1AHU - chains A and B; structure by X-ray diffraction, 2.70 A resolution.

== Chain A (and B) ==
Name: Vanillyl-alcohol oxidase
Organism: Penicillium simplicissimum
Notes: EC 1.1.3.13; chain B of this document is another copy of the same molecule, construct and numbering; everything in this record applies to it too
Reference sequence: P56216 (VAOX_PENSI); residues 1-560 here = UniProt positions 1-560
Chain sequence (560 residues; row label = number of the first residue in the row):
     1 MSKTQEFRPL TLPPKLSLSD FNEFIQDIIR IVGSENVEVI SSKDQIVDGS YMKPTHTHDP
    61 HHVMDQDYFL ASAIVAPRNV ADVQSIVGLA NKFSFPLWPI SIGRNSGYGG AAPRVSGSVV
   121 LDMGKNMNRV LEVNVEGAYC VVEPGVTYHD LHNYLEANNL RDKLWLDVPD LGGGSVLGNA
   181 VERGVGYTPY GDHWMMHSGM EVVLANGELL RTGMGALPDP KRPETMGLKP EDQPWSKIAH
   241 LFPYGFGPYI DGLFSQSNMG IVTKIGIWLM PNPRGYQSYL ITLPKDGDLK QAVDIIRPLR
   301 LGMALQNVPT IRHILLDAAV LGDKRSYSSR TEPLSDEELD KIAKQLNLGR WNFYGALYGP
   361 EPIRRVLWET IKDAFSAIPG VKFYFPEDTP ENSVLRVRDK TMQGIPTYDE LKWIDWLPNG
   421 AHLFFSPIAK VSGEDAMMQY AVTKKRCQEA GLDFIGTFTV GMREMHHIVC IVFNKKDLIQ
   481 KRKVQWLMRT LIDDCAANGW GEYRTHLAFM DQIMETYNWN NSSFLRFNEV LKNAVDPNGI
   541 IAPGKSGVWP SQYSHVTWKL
Not modelled in the structure: 1-5
Covalent attachments: P-CRESOL (FAA) linked to His-422
Small-molecule neighbours: P-CRESOL (FAA; N5-(4-hydroxybenzyl)flavin-adenine dinucleotide): Trp-98, Pro-99, Ile-100, Ser-101, Ile-102, Gly-103, Arg-104, Asn-105, Ser-106, Tyr-108, Gly-110, Met-123, Pro-144, Pro-169, Asp-170, Leu-171, Gly-174, Ser-175, Gly-178, Asn-179, Val-181, Glu-182, Gly-184, Val-185, Tyr-187, Gly-260, Ile-261, Val-262, Glu-410, Leu-411, Trp-413, Ile-414, Phe-424, Ile-468, Tyr-503, Arg-504, Lys-545
Swiss-Prot annotation at these positions:
  - active site: Tyr-108, Tyr-503, Arg-504
  - site: Asp-170 (Important for the catalytic mechanism)
  - modified residue: His-422 (Tele-8alpha-FAD histidine)
What the authors report for this chain:
  - binding site for P-CRESOL: Asp-170
  - catalytic residues: Asp-170 (proposed by the authors, not directly observed)
  - specificity-determining residues: Val-185, Phe-424, Ile-468 (proposed by the authors, not directly observed)

== Chain A / chain B interface ==
Contacting residue pairs (176; chain A residue first):
  Glu-136(A) / Arg-297(B)  hydrogen bond (backbone-side chain)
  Gly-137(A) / Arg-463(B)  hydrogen bond (backbone-side chain)
  Ala-138(A) / Leu-301(B)  hydrophobic
  Ala-138(A) / Arg-463(B)  hydrogen bond (backbone-side chain)
  Arg-183(A) / Tyr-244(B)
  Arg-183(A) / Gly-245(B)
  Arg-183(A) / Gly-247(B)  hydrogen bond (side chain-backbone)
  Arg-183(A) / Pro-248(B)
  Arg-183(A) / Tyr-249(B)
  Tyr-190(A) / Arg-463(B)  hydrogen bond
  Asp-192(A) / Tyr-244(B)  hydrogen bond
  Trp-194(A) / Tyr-244(B)
  Met-195(A) / Met-195(B)  hydrophobic
  Met-195(A) / Tyr-244(B)  hydrogen bond
  Glu-201(A) / Trp-519(B)
  Leu-204(A) / Phe-527(B)  hydrophobic
  Leu-209(A) / Trp-519(B)  hydrophobic
  Leu-209(A) / Asn-520(B)
  Leu-209(A) / Ser-523(B)  hydrogen bond (backbone-side chain)
  Leu-210(A) / Trp-519(B)
  Leu-210(A) / Ser-523(B)
  Leu-210(A) / Phe-524(B)  hydrophobic
  Leu-210(A) / Phe-527(B)  hydrophobic
  Arg-211(A) / Trp-519(B)
  Gly-213(A) / Tyr-517(B)
  Met-214(A) / Tyr-517(B)  hydrogen bond
  Gly-215(A) / Trp-519(B)
  Ala-216(A) / Tyr-517(B)
  Ala-216(A) / Asn-518(B)  hydrogen bond (backbone-backbone)
  Ala-216(A) / Trp-519(B)  hydrogen bond (backbone-backbone)
  Leu-217(A) / Trp-500(B)
  Leu-217(A) / Gly-501(B)
  Leu-217(A) / Thr-516(B)
  Leu-217(A) / Tyr-517(B)
  Pro-218(A) / Thr-516(B)
  Pro-218(A) / Asn-518(B)
  Pro-218(A) / Trp-519(B)
  Pro-220(A) / Ala-496(B)
  Pro-220(A) / Ala-497(B)
  Pro-220(A) / Asn-498(B)
  Pro-220(A) / Gly-499(B)
  Pro-230(A) / Trp-519(B)
  Gln-233(A) / Trp-519(B)  hydrogen bond
  Ser-236(A) / Gly-499(B)
  Lys-237(A) / Asp-435(B)  salt bridge
  Lys-237(A) / Asn-498(B)  hydrogen bond (side chain-backbone)
  Lys-237(A) / Gly-499(B)
  Lys-237(A) / Trp-500(B)
  Ile-238(A) / Ile-428(B)
  Ile-238(A) / Ala-429(B)
  Ile-238(A) / Lys-430(B)
  Leu-241(A) / Lys-430(B)
  Leu-241(A) / Arg-463(B)
  Leu-241(A) / Glu-464(B)
  Phe-242(A) / Glu-464(B)
  Phe-242(A) / His-466(B)
  Tyr-244(A) / Arg-183(B)
  Tyr-244(A) / Asp-192(B)  hydrogen bond
  Tyr-244(A) / Trp-194(B)
  Tyr-244(A) / Met-195(B)  hydrogen bond
  Gly-245(A) / Arg-183(B)
  Gly-245(A) / Tyr-503(B)
  Phe-246(A) / Arg-183(B)
  Phe-246(A) / Gln-256(B)
  Phe-246(A) / Glu-502(B)
  Phe-246(A) / Tyr-503(B)
  Phe-246(A) / Arg-504(B)
  Phe-246(A) / Thr-505(B)
  Phe-246(A) / Met-510(B)
  Phe-246(A) / Ile-513(B)  hydrophobic
  Phe-246(A) / Met-514(B)
  Phe-246(A) / Tyr-517(B)  hydrophobic
  Phe-246(A) / Ser-546(B)
  Gly-247(A) / Arg-183(B)  hydrogen bond (backbone-side chain)
  Gly-247(A) / Ser-255(B)
  Gly-247(A) / Gln-256(B)  hydrogen bond (backbone-side chain)
  Gly-247(A) / Ser-546(B)
  Pro-248(A) / Arg-183(B)
  Pro-248(A) / Gly-252(B)
  Pro-248(A) / Ser-255(B)
  Pro-248(A) / Gln-256(B)
  Pro-248(A) / Ser-257(B)
  Pro-248(A) / Phe-524(B)
  Pro-248(A) / Asn-528(B)
  Pro-248(A) / Ser-546(B)
  Tyr-249(A) / Arg-183(B)
  Tyr-249(A) / Gly-252(B)  hydrogen bond (backbone-backbone)
  Tyr-249(A) / Leu-253(B)
  Ile-250(A) / Asn-528(B)
  Gly-252(A) / Tyr-249(B)  hydrogen bond (backbone-backbone)
  Leu-253(A) / Tyr-249(B)
  Leu-253(A) / Ile-250(B)  hydrophobic
  Leu-253(A) / Leu-253(B)  hydrophobic
  Leu-253(A) / Leu-531(B)  hydrophobic
  Phe-254(A) / Phe-527(B)  hydrophobic
  Ser-255(A) / Pro-248(B)
  Gln-256(A) / Phe-246(B)
  Gln-256(A) / Gly-247(B)  hydrogen bond (side chain-backbone)
  Gln-256(A) / Pro-248(B)
  Ser-257(A) / Pro-248(B)
  Trp-268(A) / Arg-463(B)
  Leu-269(A) / Arg-463(B)  hydrogen bond (backbone-side chain)
  Arg-297(A) / Glu-136(B)
  Leu-301(A) / Ala-138(B)  hydrophobic
  Ile-363(A) / Ile-363(B)  hydrophobic
  Ile-363(A) / Val-366(B)  hydrophobic
  Val-366(A) / Ile-363(B)  hydrophobic
  Ile-428(A) / Ile-238(B)
  Ala-429(A) / Ile-238(B)
  Lys-430(A) / Ile-238(B)
  Lys-430(A) / Leu-241(B)
  Asp-435(A) / Lys-237(B)  salt bridge
  Arg-463(A) / Gly-137(B)  hydrogen bond (side chain-backbone)
  Arg-463(A) / Ala-138(B)  hydrogen bond (side chain-backbone)
  Arg-463(A) / Tyr-190(B)  hydrogen bond
  Arg-463(A) / Leu-241(B)
  Arg-463(A) / Trp-268(B)
  Arg-463(A) / Leu-269(B)  hydrogen bond (side chain-backbone)
  Glu-464(A) / Leu-241(B)
  Glu-464(A) / Phe-242(B)
  Ala-496(A) / Pro-220(B)
  Ala-497(A) / Pro-220(B)
  Asn-498(A) / Pro-220(B)
  Asn-498(A) / Lys-237(B)  hydrogen bond (backbone-side chain)
  Gly-499(A) / Pro-220(B)
  Gly-499(A) / Lys-237(B)
  Gly-499(A) / Ile-238(B)
  Trp-500(A) / Leu-217(B)
  Trp-500(A) / Lys-237(B)
  Gly-501(A) / Leu-217(B)
  Glu-502(A) / Phe-246(B)
  Tyr-503(A) / Phe-246(B)
  Thr-505(A) / Phe-246(B)
  Met-510(A) / Phe-246(B)
  Ile-513(A) / Phe-246(B)  hydrophobic
  Met-514(A) / Phe-246(B)
  Thr-516(A) / Leu-217(B)
  Thr-516(A) / Pro-218(B)
  Tyr-517(A) / Gly-213(B)
  Tyr-517(A) / Met-214(B)  hydrogen bond
  Tyr-517(A) / Ala-216(B)
  Tyr-517(A) / Leu-217(B)  hydrophobic
  Tyr-517(A) / Gly-245(B)
  Tyr-517(A) / Phe-246(B)  hydrophobic
  Asn-518(A) / Ala-216(B)  hydrogen bond (backbone-backbone)
  Asn-518(A) / Pro-218(B)
  Trp-519(A) / Leu-209(B)  hydrophobic
  Trp-519(A) / Leu-210(B)
  Trp-519(A) / Arg-211(B)
  Trp-519(A) / Gly-215(B)
  Trp-519(A) / Ala-216(B)  hydrogen bond (backbone-backbone)
  Trp-519(A) / Pro-218(B)
  Trp-519(A) / Pro-230(B)
  Trp-519(A) / Gln-233(B)  hydrogen bond
  Asn-520(A) / Leu-209(B)
  Ser-523(A) / Leu-209(B)  hydrogen bond (side chain-backbone)
  Ser-523(A) / Leu-210(B)
  Phe-524(A) / Leu-210(B)  hydrophobic
  Phe-524(A) / Phe-246(B)
  Phe-524(A) / Pro-248(B)
  Phe-527(A) / Leu-204(B)  hydrophobic
  Phe-527(A) / Leu-210(B)  hydrophobic
  Phe-527(A) / Ile-250(B)  hydrophobic
  Phe-527(A) / Phe-254(B)  hydrophobic
  Phe-527(A) / Val-535(B)  hydrophobic
  Asn-528(A) / Pro-248(B)
  Asn-528(A) / Ile-250(B)
  Leu-531(A) / Leu-253(B)  hydrophobic
  Leu-531(A) / Leu-531(B)  hydrophobic
  Leu-531(A) / Val-535(B)  hydrophobic
  Ala-534(A) / Ala-534(B)  hydrophobic
  Val-535(A) / Phe-527(B)  hydrophobic
  Val-535(A) / Leu-531(B)  hydrophobic
  Ser-546(A) / Phe-246(B)
  Ser-546(A) / Gly-247(B)
  Ser-546(A) / Pro-248(B)
Other interface residues (no listed pair), chain A (85 interface residues in all): Glu-231, Met-259, Pro-271, Pro-362, Met-462, His-466, Arg-504, Val-530
Other interface residues (no listed pair), chain B (83 interface residues in all): Glu-201, Ser-236, Pro-271, Pro-362, Met-462, Val-530

== Summary ==
The interface between chain A and chain B involves 85 residues on one side and 83 on the other; the contacts
include 31 hydrogen bonds and 2 salt bridges. Polar pairs include Lys-237(A)/Asp-435(B), Glu-136(A)/Arg-297(B)
and Gly-137(A)/Arg-463(B). P-CRESOL is covalently linked to His-422(A). From the paper: the catalytic residue
Asp-170(A); a binding site for P-CRESOL at Asp-170(A).
Chain A and chain B are both Vanillyl-alcohol oxidase (Penicillium simplicissimum); the structure, Structure
of the octameric flavoenzyme vanillyl-alcohol oxidase in complex with P-cresol, was determined by X-ray
diffraction, deposited together with 1AHV, 1AHZ, 1VAO and 2VAO.
